Entry 6UE9 (electron microscopy, 2.90 A resolution); this record covers chains A and C of the 10 polymer chains in the assembly.

# Chain A
Protein: Immunoglobulin heavy constant alpha 2
Organism: Homo sapiens
Reference sequence: P01877 (IGHA2_HUMAN); residues 242-472 here correspond to UniProt positions 110-340 (UniProt number = residue number - 132)
Sequence (245 residues; numbered 228 to 472; the number before each row is that of its first residue):
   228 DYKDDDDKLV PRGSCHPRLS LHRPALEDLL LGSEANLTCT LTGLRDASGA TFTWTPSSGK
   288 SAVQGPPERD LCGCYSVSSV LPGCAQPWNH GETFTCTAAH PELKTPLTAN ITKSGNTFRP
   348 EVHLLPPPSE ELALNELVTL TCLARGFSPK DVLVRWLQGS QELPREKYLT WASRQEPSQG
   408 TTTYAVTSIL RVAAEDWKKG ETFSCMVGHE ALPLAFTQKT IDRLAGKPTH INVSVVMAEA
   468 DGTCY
Not modelled in the structure: 228-241, 273-275, 466-472
Cystine bridges: Cys266-Cys323, Cys369-Cys432
Covalently attached groups: N-acetylglucosamine (NAG) linked to Asn337
Sequence notes: expression tag (228-241); conflict Leu451 (Met319 in P01877)
UniProt features mapped onto this chain:
  - glycosylation (N-linked (GlcNAc...) asparagine): Asn263, Asn337 (complex)

# Chain C
Protein: Polymeric immunoglobulin receptor
Organism: Homo sapiens
Reference sequence: P01833 (PIGR_HUMAN); residues 1-585 here correspond to UniProt positions 19-603 (UniProt number = residue number + 18)
Sequence (591 residues; each row starts with the number of its first residue):
     1 KSPIFGPEEV NSVEGNSVSI TCYYPPTSVN RHTRKYWCRQ GARGGCITLI SSEGYVSSKY
    61 AGRANLTNFP ENGTFVVNIA QLSQDDSGRY KCGLGINSRG LSFDVSLEVS QGPGLLNDTK
   121 VYTVDLGRTV TINCPFKTEN AQKRKSLYKQ IGLYPVLVID SSGYVNPNYT GRIRLDIQGT
   181 GQLLFSVVIN QLRLSDAGQY LCQAGDDSNS NKKNADLQVL KPEPELVYED LRGSVTFHCA
   241 LGPEVANVAK FLCRQSSGEN CDVVVNTLGK RAPAFEGRIL LNPQDKDGSF SVVITGLRKE
   301 DAGRYLCGAH SDGQLQEGSP IQAWQLFVNE ESTIPRSPTV VKGVAGGSVA VLCPYNRKES
   361 KSIKYWCLWE GAQNGRCPLL VDSEGWVKAQ YEGRLSLLEE PGNGTFTVIL NQLTSRDAGF
   421 YWCLTNGDTL WRTTVEIKII EGEPNLKVPG NVTAVLGETL KVPCHFPCKF SSYEKYWCKW
   481 NNTGCQALPS QDEGPSKAFV NCDENSRLVS LTLNLVTRAD EGWYWCGVKQ GHFYGETAAV
   541 YVAVEERKAA GSRDVSLAKA DAAPDEKVLD SGFREIENKA IQDPRHHHHH H
Not modelled in the structure: 1, 490-498, 548-591
Cystine bridges: Cys22-Cys92, Cys134-Cys202, Cys239-Cys307, Cys253-Cys261, Cys367-Cys377, Cys464-Cys526, Cys478-Cys485
Covalently attached groups: N-acetylglucosamine (NAG) linked to Asn65, Asn72, Asn403, Asn451
Sequence notes: expression tag (586-591)
UniProt features mapped onto this chain:
  - glycosylation (N-linked (GlcNAc...) asparagine): Asn65, Asn72, Asn117, Asn168, Asn403, Asn451 (complex), Asn481

# Interface between chain A and chain C
Contacting residue pairs (10):
  Ala360(A) with Ile96(C); Asn97(C)
  Leu361(A) with Arg34(C), hydrogen bond (backbone-side chain); Thr48(C), hydrogen bond (backbone-side chain)
  Asn362(A) with Ile47(C); Thr48(C)
  Glu363(A) with Arg34(C), salt bridge; Ser51(C); Tyr55(C), hydrogen bond (backbone-side chain)
  Leu364(A) with Tyr55(C), hydrophobic
Also at the interface, not in a pair above, chain A (7 interface residues in all): Glu422, Lys425
Also at the interface, not in a pair above, chain C (9 interface residues in all): Arg43, Cys46

# Overview
7 residues of chain A face 9 of chain C across their interface, with 3 hydrogen bonds and 1 salt bridge. Among
the polar pairs are Glu363(A)-Arg34(C), Leu361(A)-Arg34(C) and Leu361(A)-Thr48(C). N-acetylglucosamine is
covalently linked to Asn337(A). Covalently linked N-acetylglucosamine: at Asn65(C), Asn72(C), Asn403(C) and
Asn451(C).
Here chain A is Immunoglobulin heavy constant alpha 2 and chain C is Polymeric immunoglobulin receptor, both
from Homo sapiens. Entry 6UE9 (Structure of tetrameric sIgA complex (Class 2)) was determined by electron
microscopy (same publication as 6UE7, 6UE8 and 6UEA).
